PDB entry 9K6S | electron microscopy, 2.80 A resolution | chains A and C of the 3 polymer chains in the assembly

== Chain A ==
Name: Protein argonaute-2
Source organism: Homo sapiens
Notes: EC 3.1.26.-
Reference sequence: Q9UKV8 (AGO2_HUMAN); residues 1-859 here = UniProt positions 1-859
Sequence (859 residues; numbered 1 to 859; the number before each row is that of its first residue):
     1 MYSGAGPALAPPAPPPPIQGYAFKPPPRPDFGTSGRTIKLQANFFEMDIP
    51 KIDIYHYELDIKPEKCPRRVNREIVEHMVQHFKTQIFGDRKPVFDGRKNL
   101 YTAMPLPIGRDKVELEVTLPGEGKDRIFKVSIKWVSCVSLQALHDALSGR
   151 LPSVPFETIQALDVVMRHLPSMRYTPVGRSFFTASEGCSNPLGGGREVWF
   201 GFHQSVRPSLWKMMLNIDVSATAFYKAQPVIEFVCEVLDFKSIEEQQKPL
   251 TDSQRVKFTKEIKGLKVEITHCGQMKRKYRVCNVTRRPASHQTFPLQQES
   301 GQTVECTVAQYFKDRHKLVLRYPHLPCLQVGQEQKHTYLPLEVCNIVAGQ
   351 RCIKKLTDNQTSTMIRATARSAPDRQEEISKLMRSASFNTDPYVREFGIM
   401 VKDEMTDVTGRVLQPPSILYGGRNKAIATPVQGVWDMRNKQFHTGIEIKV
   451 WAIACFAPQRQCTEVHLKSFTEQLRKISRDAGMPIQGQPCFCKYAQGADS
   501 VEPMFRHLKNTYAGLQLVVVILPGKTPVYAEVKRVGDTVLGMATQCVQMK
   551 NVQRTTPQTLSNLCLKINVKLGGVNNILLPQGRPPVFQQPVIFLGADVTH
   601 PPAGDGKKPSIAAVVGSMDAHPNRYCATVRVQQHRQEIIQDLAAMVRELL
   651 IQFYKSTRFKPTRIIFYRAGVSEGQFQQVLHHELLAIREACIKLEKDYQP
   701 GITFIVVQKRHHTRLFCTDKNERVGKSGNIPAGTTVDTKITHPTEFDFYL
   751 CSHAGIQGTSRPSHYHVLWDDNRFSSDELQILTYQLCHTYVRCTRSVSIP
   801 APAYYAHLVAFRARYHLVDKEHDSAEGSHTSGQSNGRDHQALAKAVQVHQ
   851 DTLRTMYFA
Not modelled in the structure: 1-409, 711-722, 821-837
Construct notes: engineered mutation Ala-669 (Asp in Q9UKV8)

== Chain C ==
Molecule: 19-nt RNA strand
Source organism: Homo sapiens
Sequence (19 nucleotides; row label = number of the first residue in the row):
     3 CAACAGAAAGGCUCUUGUU
Ion coordination: Mg2+ near G12 (its only coordinating residue here)

== How chain A and chain C interact ==
Residue-residue contacts (24):
  Val-434(A) / U20(C)  phosphate contact
  Val-434(A) / U21(C)  phosphate contact
  Asp-436(A) / U21(C)  phosphate contact
  Arg-438(A) / U21(C)  base contact
  Ile-477(A) / U21(C)  base contact
  Lys-525(A) / C14(C)  salt bridge to the phosphate
  Thr-556(A) / U20(C)  hydrogen bond to the base
  Pro-557(A) / U21(C)  sugar contact
  Gln-558(A) / U20(C)  base contact
  Gln-558(A) / U21(C)  sugar contact
  Thr-559(A) / U20(C)  base contact
  Ser-561(A) / U21(C)  base contact
  Thr-599(A) / A11(C)  phosphate contact
  Thr-599(A) / G12(C)  hydrogen bond to the phosphate
  His-600(A) / A11(C)  sugar contact
  Arg-635(A) / A11(C)  sugar contact
  Ser-672(A) / A10(C)  hydrogen bond to the sugar
  Arg-710(A) / A9(C)  salt bridge to the phosphate
  Arg-710(A) / A10(C)  phosphate contact
  Arg-761(A) / A10(C)  salt bridge to the phosphate
  Arg-795(A) / U20(C)  hydrogen bond to the sugar
  Phe-811(A) / G12(C)  phosphate contact
  Arg-814(A) / G12(C)  sugar contact
  Arg-814(A) / G13(C)  salt bridge to the phosphate
Also at the interface, not in a pair above, chain A (22 interface residues in all): Met-437, Pro-602, Gln-757
Also at the interface, not in a pair above, chain C (10 interface residues in all): U18, G19

== In short ==
The interface between chain A and chain C involves 22 residues on one side and 10 on the other; the contacts
include 4 hydrogen bonds and 4 salt bridges. Polar contacts include Thr-556(A)/U20(C), Ser-672(A)/A10(C) and
Arg-795(A)/U20(C).
Here chain A is Protein argonaute-2 and chain C is a 19-nt RNA strand, both from Homo sapiens. Entry 9K6S
(Cryo-EM Structure of hAGO2D669A-siRNA-target (19-nt)) was determined by electron microscopy, deposited
together with 9K6P, 9K6Q, 9K6R and 9K6T.
